PDB entry 7KT0 | X-ray diffraction, 1.36 A resolution | chains A and P of the 4 polymer chains in the assembly

# Chain A
Protein: DNA-directed DNA/RNA polymerase mu
Source organism: Homo sapiens
Notes: EC 2.7.7.7
UniProt: Q9NP87 (DPOLM_HUMAN); numbering as in UniProt; present here: 127-397, 410-494
Sequence (356 residues; numbered 127 to 494; 12 numbers in that range are skipped by the numbering (no residue carries them; nothing is unmodelled there); the number before each row is that of its first residue):
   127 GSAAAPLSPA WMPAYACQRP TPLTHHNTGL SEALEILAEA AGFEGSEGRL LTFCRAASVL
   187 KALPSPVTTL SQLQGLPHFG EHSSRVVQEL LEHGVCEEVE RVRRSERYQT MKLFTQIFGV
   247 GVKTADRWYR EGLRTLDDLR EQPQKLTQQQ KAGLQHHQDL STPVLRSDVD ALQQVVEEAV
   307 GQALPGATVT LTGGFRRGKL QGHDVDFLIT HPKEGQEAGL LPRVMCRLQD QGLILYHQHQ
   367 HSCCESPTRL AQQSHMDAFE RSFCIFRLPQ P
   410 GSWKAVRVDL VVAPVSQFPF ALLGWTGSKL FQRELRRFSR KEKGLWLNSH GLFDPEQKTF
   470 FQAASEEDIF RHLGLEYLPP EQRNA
Not modelled in the structure: 127-136, 367-383
Covalently attached groups: 2,3-dihydroxy-1,4-dithiobutane (DTT) linked to Cys180
Sequence notes: conflict Ser128 (Pro in Q9NP87), Ala129 (Arg in Q9NP87), Ala130 (Lys in Q9NP87), Ala131 (Gly in Q9NP87), Gly410 (Pro in Q9NP87)
Ion coordination: Na+: Thr241, Ile243, Val246 (shared with DT3(P) of chain P); Mg2+ site 1: Asp330, Asp332, Asp418 (together with 2'-deoxyguanosine-5'-triphosphate); Mg2+ site 2: Asp330, Asp332 (together with 2'-deoxyguanosine-5'-triphosphate)
Small-molecule neighbours: 2'-deoxyguanosine-5'-triphosphate (DGT): Gly319, Gly320, Arg323, Lys325, Gly328, His329, Asp330, Asp332, Asp418, Trp434
Swiss-Prot annotation at these positions:
  - region: Arg323 to Asp332 (Involved in ssDNA binding)
  - binding site (Mg(2+)): Asp330, Asp332, Asp418
  - site: Gly433 (Responsible for the low discrimination between dNTP and rNTP)
From the paper describing this entry:
  - mutagenesis - K438D (37- and 23-fold): decreased catalytic activity on 2'-deoxyguanosine-5'-triphosphate
  - mutagenesis - K438D: unchanged catalytic activity on presence of Mn2+
  - mutagenesis - R445A: increased catalytic activity on dGTP misinsertion
  - mutagenesis - K438D: decreased catalytic activity on Mg2+-dependent dGTP:At
  - mutagenesis - K438D (23-fold): decreased catalytic activity on :Ct insertion

# Chain P
Molecule: 4-nt DNA strand
Sequence (4 nucleotides; numbered 1 to 4; the number before each row is that of its first residue):
     1 CGTA
Ion coordination: Na+: DT3 (shared with Thr241(A), Ile243(A), Val246(A) of chain A)

# Interface between chain A and chain P
Residue-residue contacts (18):
  Ile243(A) - DT3(P)  phosphate contact
  Phe244(A) - DT3(P)  phosphate contact
  Gly245(A) - DG2(P)  phosphate contact
  Gly245(A) - DT3(P)  hydrogen bond to the phosphate
  Val246(A) - DG2(P)  hydrogen bond to the phosphate
  Val246(A) - DT3(P)  hydrogen bond to the phosphate
  Gly247(A) - DG2(P)  hydrogen bond to the phosphate
  Gly247(A) - DT3(P)  phosphate contact
  Lys249(A) - DC1(P)  phosphate contact
  Lys249(A) - DG2(P)  phosphate contact
  Thr250(A) - DC1(P)  hydrogen bond to the phosphate
  Thr250(A) - DG2(P)  hydrogen bond to the phosphate
  Phe389(A) - DT3(P)  sugar contact
  Phe389(A) - DA4(P)  sugar contact
  Arg416(A) - DT3(P)  phosphate contact
  Arg416(A) - DA4(P)  salt bridge to the phosphate
  Asp418(A) - DA4(P)  sugar contact
  Trp434(A) - DA4(P)  sugar contact
Also at the interface, not in a pair above, chain A (14 interface residues in all): Val248, Gln275, Arg387

# Summary
14 residues of chain A face 4 of chain P across their interface, with 6 hydrogen bonds and 1 salt bridge.
Polar pairs include Gly245(A)-DT3(P), Val246(A)-DG2(P) and Val246(A)-DT3(P). Bound to chain A:
2'-deoxyguanosine-5'-triphosphate. From the paper: K438D of chain A reduces catalytic activity on
2'-deoxyguanosine-5'-triphosphate; R445A of chain A increases catalytic activity on dGTP misinsertion.
Chain A is DNA-directed DNA/RNA polymerase mu (Homo sapiens) and chain P is a 4-nt DNA strand; the structure,
DNA Polymerase Mu, dGTP:At Ground State Ternary Complex, 50 mM Mg2+ (60min), was determined by X-ray
diffraction together with 7KSS, 7KST, 7KSU, 7KSV, 7KSW, 7KSX and 25 further entries from the same study.
